Entry 9OTO (electron microscopy, 2.03 A resolution); this record covers chains D and I of the 10 polymer chains in the assembly.

[Chain D (and I)]
Molecule: Glutamine synthetase
Organism: Homo sapiens
Notes: EC 6.3.1.2, 2.3.1.225; chain I of this document is another copy of the same molecule, construct and numbering; everything in this record applies to it too
UniProt: P15104 (GLNA_HUMAN); numbering as in UniProt (aligned over 1-373)
Sequence (373 residues; row label = number of the first residue in the row):
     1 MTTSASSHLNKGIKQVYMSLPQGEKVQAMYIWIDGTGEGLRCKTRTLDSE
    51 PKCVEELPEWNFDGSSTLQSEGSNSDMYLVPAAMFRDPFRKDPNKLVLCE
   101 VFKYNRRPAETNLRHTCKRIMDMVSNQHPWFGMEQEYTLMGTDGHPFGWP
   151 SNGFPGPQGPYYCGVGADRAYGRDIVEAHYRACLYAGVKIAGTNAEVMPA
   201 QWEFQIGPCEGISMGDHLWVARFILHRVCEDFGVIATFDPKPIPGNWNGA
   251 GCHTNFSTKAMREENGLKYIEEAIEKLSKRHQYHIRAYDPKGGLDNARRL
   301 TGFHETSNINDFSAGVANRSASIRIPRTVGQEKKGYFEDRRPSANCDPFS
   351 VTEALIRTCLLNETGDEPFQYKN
Disordered / not traced: 1
Metal / ion sites: Mg2+ site 1: E134, E203 (together with ADP); Mg2+ site 2: E134, E338 (together with ADP)
Small-molecule neighbours: ADP (adenosine-5'-diphosphate): W130, F131, G132, M133, E134, E203, Q205, I206, G207, P208, N255, S257, R262, R319, R324, Y336, E338
UniProt features mapped onto this chain:
  - region: T2 to K25 (Required for glutamine-induced ubiquitination by CRL4(CRBN) and proteasomal degradation)
  - binding site (ATP): E134, E203 to P208, N255 to S257, R319, R324
  - binding site (Mn(2+)): E134, E136, E196, E203, H253, E338
  - binding site (L-glutamate): N246, W247, R319, R340
  - binding site (ADP): Y336 to E338
  - modified residue: T2 (N-acetylthreonine), K11 (N6-acetyllysine), K14 (N6-acetyllysine), Y104 (Phosphotyrosine), S343 (Phosphoserine)
  - natural variant: R324 (R324C: In GLND), R341 (R341C: In GLND)
  - mutagenesis: T2 to Y17 (Is stable in high glutamine conditions and does not undergo glutamine-induced degradation), K11 (K11A: Increased ubiquitination and increased proteasomal degradation; when associated with A-14; K11R: Decreased glutamine-induced acetylation; when associated with R-14 ...), K14 (K14A: Increased ubiquitination and increased proteasomal degradation; when associated with A-11; K14R: Decreased glutamine-induced acetylation; when associated with R-11 ...), C209 (C209A: Reduced ability to mediate autopalmitoylation), R299 (R299E: Loss of glutamine synthase activity. Does not affect interaction with BEST2), R324 (R324A: Decreases ribosomal 40S subunit synthesis. Loss of nucleolar location of BYSL)
Reported in the primary citation:
  - catalytic residues: R299, E305 (citing earlier work)
  - mutagenesis - E305A (10 fold): decreased catalytic activity on ammonia
  - mutagenesis - R298A (50-fold), L300A (100 fold), H304A (5 fold), I309A: decreased catalytic activity on glutamate
  - mutagenesis - R298A, L300A: abolished growth in response to glutamine-deplete conditions
  - mutagenesis - P242*: abolished growth in response to glutamine deplete media
  - mutagenesis - K52A, C53A: unchanged growth in response to glutamine auxotrophy

[Interface between chain D and chain I]
Contacting residue pairs - 12 pairs, chain D then chain I:
  P150(D) - S151(I)
  P150(D) - N152(I)
  P150(D) - G153(I)
  N152(D) - P150(I)
  G153(D) - P150(I)
  G153(D) - F154(I)
  F154(D) - G153(I)
  F154(D) - F154(I)  hydrogen bond (backbone-backbone)
  F154(D) - P155(I)
  F154(D) - G156(I)
  P155(D) - F154(I)
  G156(D) - F154(I)
Interface residues without a listed pair, chain D (7 interface residues in all): S151

[Summary]
Chain D and chain I each contribute 7 residues to their interface, with 1 hydrogen bond. The hydrogen-bonded
pair F154(D)-F154(I) is a backbone contact. Bound to chain D: ADP. The paper reports catalytic residues
R299(D) and E305(D); R298A, L300A and H304A of chain D, among others, reduce catalytic activity on glutamate;
8 substitutions were tested in all.
Both chains are Glutamine synthetase (Homo sapiens). Entry 9OTO (Human glutamine synthetase decamer under
turnover conditions) was determined by electron microscopy (same publication as 9OTM, 9OTN, 9OTP and 9OTQ).
